Entry 8C9X (electron microscopy, 2.30 A resolution); this record covers chains A and J of the 10 polymer chains in the assembly.

== Chain A ==
Molecule: Neuronal acetylcholine receptor subunit alpha-7
Organism: Homo sapiens
Reference sequence: P36544 (ACHA7_HUMAN); the construct has insertions or renumbered stretches relative to UniProt, so the offset changes along the chain: 1-324 = UniProt 24-347; 328-375 = UniProt 455-502
Amino-acid sequence (388 residues; numbered 1 to 388; the number before each row is that of its first residue):
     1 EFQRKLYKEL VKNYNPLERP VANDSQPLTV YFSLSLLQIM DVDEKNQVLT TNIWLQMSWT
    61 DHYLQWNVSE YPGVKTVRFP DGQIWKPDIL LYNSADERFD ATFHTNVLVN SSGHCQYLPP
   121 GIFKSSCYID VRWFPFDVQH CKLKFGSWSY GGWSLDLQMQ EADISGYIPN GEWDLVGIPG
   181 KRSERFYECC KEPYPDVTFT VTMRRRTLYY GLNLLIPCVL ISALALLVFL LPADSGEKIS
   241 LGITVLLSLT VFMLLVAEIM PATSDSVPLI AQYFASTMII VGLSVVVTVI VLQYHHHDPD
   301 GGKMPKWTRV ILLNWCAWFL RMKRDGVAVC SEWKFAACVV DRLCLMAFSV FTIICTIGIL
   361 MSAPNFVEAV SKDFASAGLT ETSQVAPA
Unresolved in the structure: 208-388
Differences from the reference sequence: linker (325-327); expression tag (376-388)
Disulfide bonds: Cys127-Cys141
Glycans and other covalent adducts: N-acetylglucosamine (NAG) linked to Asn23, Asn67, Asn110
Swiss-Prot annotation at these positions:
  - region: Glu237 to Thr244 (Essential for TMEM35A/NACHO-mediated proper subunit assembly and trafficking to cell membrane)
  - binding site (Ca(2+)): Arg19, Val21, Ser149, Tyr187
  - glycosylation (N-linked (GlcNAc...) asparagine): Asn23, Asn67, Asn110
Reported in the primary citation:
  - post-translational modification sites: Asn23, Asn67, Asn110
  - conformationally variable residues (loop rearrangement): Cys189
  - mutagenesis - E9Q/K12Q/N13A: abolished expression

== Chain J ==
Molecule: Nanobody C4
Organism: Vicugna pacos huacaya
Notes: antibody fragment or engineered binder
Amino-acid sequence (147 residues; numbered 1 to 147; the number before each row is that of its first residue):
     1 AQVQLVESGG GLVQAGGSLK LSCAASGFTF AHYAMVWFRQ APGKEREFVA GISWSGASTY
    61 YASSVKGRFT ISRDNAKNTV YLQMNSLKPE DTAVYYVAAA RFGVGVDDDY SYWGQGTQVT
   121 VSSAAEQKLI SEEDLNGAAH HHHHHGS
Unresolved in the structure: 1, 122-147

== Chain A / chain J interface ==
Residue-residue contacts (9):
  Glu1(A) with Val104(J)
  Phe2(A) with Ser58(J)
  Arg4(A) with Arg101(J); Phe102(J), hydrogen bond (side chain-backbone); Val104(J)
  Lys5(A) with Tyr60(J); Val104(J)
  Lys8(A) with Asp107(J), hydrogen bond (side chain-backbone); Asp108(J)
Also at the interface, not in a pair above, chain J (9 interface residues in all): Trp54, Gly103

== Overview ==
5 residues of chain A and 9 residues of chain J are in contact; the contacts include 2 hydrogen bonds. Among
the polar pairs are Arg4(A)-Phe102(J) and Lys8(A)-Asp107(J). N-acetylglucosamine is covalently linked to
Asn23(A), Asn67(A) and Asn110(A). From the paper: E9Q/K12Q/N13A of chain A abolish expression; modification
sites Asn23(A), Asn67(A) and Asn110(A).
Chain A is Neuronal acetylcholine receptor subunit alpha-7 (Homo sapiens) and chain J is Nanobody C4 (Vicugna
pacos huacaya); the structure, human alpha7 nicotinic receptor in complex with the C4 nanobody, was determined
by electron microscopy (same publication as 8CAU, 8CE4, 8CI1 and 8CI2).
